Entry 5WEN (electron microscopy, 6.80 A resolution (low resolution: residue-level contacts below are approximate; hydrogen-bond / salt-bridge calls are withheld)); this record covers chains A and B of the 4 polymer chains in the assembly.

Chain A:
Protein: Glutamate receptor 2, Germ cell-specific gene 1-like protein
From: Rattus norvegicus
Notes: fragment: and linked via LINKER GTG
UniProtKB: chimeric construct of P19491, D3Z7H4: residues 10-998 from P19491 (GRIA2_RAT), isoform P19491-2 positions 25-841 (offset varies); residues 1002-1238 from D3Z7H4 positions 2-238 (UniProt number = residue number - 1000)
Sequence (1057 residues; row label = number of the first residue in the row; note: 172 numbers in that range are skipped by the numbering (no residue carries them; nothing is unmodelled there)):
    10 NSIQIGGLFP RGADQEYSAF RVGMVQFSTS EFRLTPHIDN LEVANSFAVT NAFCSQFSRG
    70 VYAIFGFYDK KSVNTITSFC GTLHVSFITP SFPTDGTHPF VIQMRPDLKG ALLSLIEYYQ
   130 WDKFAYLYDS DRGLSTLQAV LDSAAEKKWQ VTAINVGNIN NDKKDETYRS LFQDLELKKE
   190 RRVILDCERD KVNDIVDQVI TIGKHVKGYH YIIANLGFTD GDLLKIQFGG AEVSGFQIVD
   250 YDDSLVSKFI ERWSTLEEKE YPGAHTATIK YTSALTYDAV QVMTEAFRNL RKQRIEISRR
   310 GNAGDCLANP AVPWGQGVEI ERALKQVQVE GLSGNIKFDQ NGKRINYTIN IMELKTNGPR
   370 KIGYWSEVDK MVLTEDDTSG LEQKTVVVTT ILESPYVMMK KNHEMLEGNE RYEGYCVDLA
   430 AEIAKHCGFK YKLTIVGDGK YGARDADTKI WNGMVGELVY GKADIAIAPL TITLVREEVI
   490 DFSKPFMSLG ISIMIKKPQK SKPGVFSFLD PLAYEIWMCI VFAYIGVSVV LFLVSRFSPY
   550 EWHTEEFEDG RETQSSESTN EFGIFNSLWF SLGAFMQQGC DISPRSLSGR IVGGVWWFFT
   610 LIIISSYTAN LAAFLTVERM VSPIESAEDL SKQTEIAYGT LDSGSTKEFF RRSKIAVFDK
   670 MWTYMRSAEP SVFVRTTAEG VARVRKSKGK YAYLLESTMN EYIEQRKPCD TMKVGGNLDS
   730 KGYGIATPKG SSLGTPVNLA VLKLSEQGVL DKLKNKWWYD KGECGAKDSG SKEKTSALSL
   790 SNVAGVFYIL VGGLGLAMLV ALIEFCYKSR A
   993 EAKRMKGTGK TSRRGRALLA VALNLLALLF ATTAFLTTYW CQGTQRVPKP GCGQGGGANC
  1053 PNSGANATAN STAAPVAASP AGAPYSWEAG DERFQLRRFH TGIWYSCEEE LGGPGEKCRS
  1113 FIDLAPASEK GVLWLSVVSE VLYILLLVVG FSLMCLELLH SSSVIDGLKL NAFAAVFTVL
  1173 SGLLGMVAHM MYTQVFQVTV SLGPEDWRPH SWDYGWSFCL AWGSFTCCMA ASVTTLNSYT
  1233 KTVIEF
Disordered / not traced: 545-572, 993-1001, 1041-1085, 1102-1106, 1155-1157, 1234-1238
Construct notes: engineered mutation Glu241 (Asn256 in P19491), Leu382 (Val397 in P19491), Glu384 (Gly405 in P19491), Asp385 (Asn406 in P19491), Gln392 (Asn413 in P19491), Leu1151 (Val151 in D3Z7H4); linker (999-1001)
Swiss-Prot annotation at these positions:
  - glycosylation: Asn355 (N-linked (GlcNAc...) asparagine)
Disulfide bonds: Cys63-Cys315, Cys718-Cys773, Cys1099-Cys1110
Glycans and other covalent adducts: covalent link Asp490-Lys738
Ligand contacts: Digitonin (AJP): Glu126, Tyr127, Tyr128, Gln129, Trp130, Arg191, Lys216, Gly217, Tyr218, His219, Glu241, Met380, Leu382, Gly465, Leu467, Val468, Tyr469, Gly470, Lys471, Pro737, Gly739, Ser740, Ser741, Leu742

Chain B:
Protein: Glutamate receptor 2, Germ cell-specific gene 1-like protein
From: Rattus norvegicus
Notes: fragment: and linked via LINKER GTG
UniProtKB: chimeric construct of P19491, D3Z7H4: residues 10-826 from P19491 (GRIA2_RAT), isoform P19491-2 positions 25-841 (UniProt number = residue number + 15); residues 830-1066 from D3Z7H4 positions 2-238 (UniProt number = residue number - 828)
Sequence (1057 residues; numbered 10 to 1066; the number before each row is that of its first residue):
    10 NSIQIGGLFP RGADQEYSAF RVGMVQFSTS EFRLTPHIDN LEVANSFAVT NAFCSQFSRG
    70 VYAIFGFYDK KSVNTITSFC GTLHVSFITP SFPTDGTHPF VIQMRPDLKG ALLSLIEYYQ
   130 WDKFAYLYDS DRGLSTLQAV LDSAAEKKWQ VTAINVGNIN NDKKDETYRS LFQDLELKKE
   190 RRVILDCERD KVNDIVDQVI TIGKHVKGYH YIIANLGFTD GDLLKIQFGG AEVSGFQIVD
   250 YDDSLVSKFI ERWSTLEEKE YPGAHTATIK YTSALTYDAV QVMTEAFRNL RKQRIEISRR
   310 GNAGDCLANP AVPWGQGVEI ERALKQVQVE GLSGNIKFDQ NGKRINYTIN IMELKTNGPR
   370 KIGYWSEVDK MVLTEDDTSG LEQKTVVVTT ILESPYVMMK KNHEMLEGNE RYEGYCVDLA
   430 AEIAKHCGFK YKLTIVGDGK YGARDADTKI WNGMVGELVY GKADIAIAPL TITLVREEVI
   490 DFSKPFMSLG ISIMIKKPQK SKPGVFSFLD PLAYEIWMCI VFAYIGVSVV LFLVSRFSPY
   550 EWHTEEFEDG RETQSSESTN EFGIFNSLWF SLGAFMQQGC DISPRSLSGR IVGGVWWFFT
   610 LIIISSYTAN LAAFLTVERM VSPIESAEDL SKQTEIAYGT LDSGSTKEFF RRSKIAVFDK
   670 MWTYMRSAEP SVFVRTTAEG VARVRKSKGK YAYLLESTMN EYIEQRKPCD TMKVGGNLDS
   730 KGYGIATPKG SSLGTPVNLA VLKLSEQGVL DKLKNKWWYD KGECGAKDSG SKEKTSALSL
   790 SNVAGVFYIL VGGLGLAMLV ALIEFCYKSR AEAKRMKGTG KTSRRGRALL AVALNLLALL
   850 FATTAFLTTY WCQGTQRVPK PGCGQGGGAN CPNSGANATA NSTAAPVAAS PAGAPYSWEA
   910 GDERFQLRRF HTGIWYSCEE ELGGPGEKCR SFIDLAPASE KGVLWLSVVS EVLYILLLVV
   970 GFSLMCLELL HSSSVIDGLK LNAFAAVFTV LSGLLGMVAH MMYTQVFQVT VSLGPEDWRP
  1030 HSWDYGWSFC LAWGSFTCCM AASVTTLNSY TKTVIEF
Disordered / not traced: 545-572, 818-1066
Construct notes: engineered mutation Glu241 (Asn256 in P19491), Leu382 (Val397 in P19491), Glu384 (Gly405 in P19491), Asp385 (Asn406 in P19491), Gln392 (Asn413 in P19491), Leu979 (Val151 in D3Z7H4); linker (827-829)
Swiss-Prot annotation at these positions:
  - glycosylation: Asn355 (N-linked (GlcNAc...) asparagine)
Disulfide bonds: Cys63-Cys315, Cys718-Cys773

How chain A and chain B interact:
Contacting residue pairs - 99 pairs, chain A then chain B:
  Asn54(A) - Ser87(B)
  Asn54(A) - Thr91(B)
  Ser55(A) - Asn83(B)
  Ser55(A) - Ser87(B)
  Phe56(A) - Ser87(B)
  Phe56(A) - Phe88(B)
  Phe56(A) - Thr91(B)
  Phe56(A) - Cys315(B)
  Phe56(A) - Ala317(B)
  Phe56(A) - Ala320(B)
  Thr59(A) - Phe88(B)
  Thr59(A) - Leu316(B)
  Asn60(A) - Leu316(B)
  Cys63(A) - Leu316(B)
  Lys79(A) - Asn83(B)
  Lys80(A) - Asn83(B)
  Asn83(A) - Ser55(B)
  Asn83(A) - Lys79(B)
  Asn83(A) - Lys80(B)
  Ser87(A) - Asn54(B)
  Ser87(A) - Ser55(B)
  Ser87(A) - Phe56(B)
  Phe88(A) - Phe56(B)
  Phe88(A) - Thr59(B)
  Thr91(A) - Asn54(B)
  Thr91(A) - Phe56(B)
  Leu92(A) - Phe56(B)
  His107(A) - Lys80(B)
  Leu143(A) - Leu143(B)
  Leu143(A) - Gln147(B)
  Gln147(A) - Leu143(B)
  Gln147(A) - Asn164(B)
  Leu150(A) - Leu150(B)
  Leu150(A) - Ala162(B)
  Asp151(A) - Ile163(B)
  Asp151(A) - Asn164(B)
  Ala154(A) - Thr161(B)
  Gln159(A) - Gln159(B)
  Lys187(A) - Ala154(B)
  Asp314(A) - Leu316(B)
  Cys315(A) - Phe56(B)
  Cys315(A) - Asn60(B)
  Cys315(A) - Leu316(B)
  Leu316(A) - Asn60(B)
  Leu316(A) - Cys63(B)
  Leu316(A) - Asp314(B)
  Leu316(A) - Cys315(B)
  Leu316(A) - Leu316(B)
  Ala320(A) - Phe56(B)
  Ile525(A) - Leu789(B)
  Gly582(A) - Gln587(B)
  Gln586(A) - Gln586(B)
  Gln586(A) - Gln587(B)
  Gly588(A) - Gln587(B)
  Ser592(A) - Asp590(B)
  Pro593(A) - Trp578(B)
  Arg594(A) - Trp578(B)
  Arg599(A) - Trp578(B)
  Ile600(A) - Ala806(B)
  Val604(A) - Leu799(B)
  Trp606(A) - Phe584(B)
  Trp606(A) - Met585(B)
  Trp606(A) - Gln586(B)
  Trp606(A) - Gln587(B)
  Phe608(A) - Phe796(B)
  Phe608(A) - Leu799(B)
  Leu610(A) - Met585(B)
  Ile611(A) - Phe517(B)
  Ser614(A) - Thr617(B)
  Ser615(A) - Leu620(B)
  Ala618(A) - Thr617(B)
  Ala618(A) - Leu620(B)
  Ala618(A) - Ala621(B)
  Ala618(A) - Leu624(B)
  Asn619(A) - Leu787(B)
  Ala622(A) - Leu624(B)
  Ala622(A) - Thr625(B)
  Phe623(A) - Ala786(B)
  Val626(A) - Thr625(B)
  Val630(A) - Lys783(B)
  Ser640(A) - Asp777(B)
  Lys641(A) - Lys776(B)
  Lys641(A) - Asp777(B)
  Lys641(A) - Ser780(B)
  Thr643(A) - Asp777(B)
  Thr643(A) - Lys781(B)
  Glu644(A) - Lys781(B)
  Glu644(A) - Glu782(B)
  Glu644(A) - Lys783(B)
  Lys669(A) - Asp777(B)
  Val1168(A) - Met807(B)
  Leu1172(A) - Met807(B)
  Val1179(A) - Val800(B)
  Met1182(A) - Phe796(B)
  Met1183(A) - Tyr797(B)
  Gln1186(A) - Leu789(B)
  Gln1186(A) - Ser790(B)
  Gln1189(A) - Leu789(B)
  Leu1194(A) - Lys697(B)
Other interface residues (no listed pair), chain A (79 interface residues in all): Tyr137, Lys157, Thr161, Ala162, Ile163, Asn164, Ala317, Pro520, Met585, Gln587, Cys589, Ser597, Phe607, Thr617, Ala621, Gln642, Thr672, Leu1175, Val1190
Other interface residues (no listed pair), chain B (74 interface residues in all): Leu92, His107, Tyr137, Ser139, Leu146, Asp151, Asn167, Lys187, Asn318, Lys511, Leu581, Asp769, Ser785, Ala793, Val795, Ile798, Gly802, Leu803, Ala810

In short:
79 residues of chain A and 74 residues of chain B are in contact. Ligands of chain A: Digitonin.
Chain A and chain B are both Glutamate receptor 2, Germ cell-specific gene 1-like protein (Rattus norvegicus);
the structure, GluA2 bound to GSG1L in digitonin, state 2, was determined by electron microscopy (same
publication as 5WEK, 5WEL, 5WEM and 5WEO).
